4RB1 - chains A and B of the 3 polymer chains in the assembly; structure by X-ray diffraction, 2.75 A resolution.

== Chain A (and B) ==
Protein: DNA-binding transcriptional dual regulator of siderophore biosynthesis and transport(Fur family)
From: Magnetospirillum gryphiswaldense
Notes: chain B of this document is another copy of the same molecule, construct and numbering; everything in this record applies to it too
Reference sequence: V6F4Q0 (V6F4Q0_9PROT); residues 1-143 here = UniProt positions 1-143
Amino-acid sequence (145 residues; numbered -1 to 143; the number before each row is that of its first residue; numbers below 1 keep their minus sign (Gly-1 is residue -1)):
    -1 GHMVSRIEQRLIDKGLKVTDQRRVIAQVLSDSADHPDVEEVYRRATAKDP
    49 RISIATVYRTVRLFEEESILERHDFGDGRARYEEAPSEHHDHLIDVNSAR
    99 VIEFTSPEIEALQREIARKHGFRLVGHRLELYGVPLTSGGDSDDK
Disordered / not traced: -1 to 1, 134-143 (chain B: -1, 49, 96, 134-143)
Construct notes: expression tag (-1 to 0); engineered mutation Leu9 (Cys in V6F4Q0), Leu14 (Met in V6F4Q0), Val16 (Met in V6F4Q0)
Bound ions: Mn2+ site 1: His33, Glu81, His88, His90, Glu101; Mn2+ site 2: His87, Asp89, Glu108, His125
What the authors report for this chain:
  - binding site for the 25-nt DNA strand: Lys15, Tyr56, Arg57
  - mutagenesis - H33A/H90A, E108A/H125A: decreased binding to Mn2+
  - mutagenesis - H33A/H90A, E108A/H125A: decreased binding to manganese ions

== How chain A and chain B interact ==
Residue-residue contacts (42; chain A residue first):
  Asp72(A) with Asp72(B)
  Ile100(A) with His118(B)
  Phe102(A) with Ile114(B), hydrophobic
  Glu106(A) with Leu110(B)
  Ile107(A) with Leu110(B), hydrophobic; Ile114(B), hydrophobic
  Leu110(A) with Leu110(B), hydrophobic
  Gln111(A) with Leu127(B); Leu129(B)
  Ile114(A) with Ser104(B); Leu129(B), hydrophobic
  Gly119(A) with Pro133(B)
  Phe120(A) with Val132(B); Pro133(B), hydrophobic
  Arg121(A) with Gly131(B); Val132(B), hydrogen bond (backbone-backbone)
  Leu122(A) with Tyr130(B)
  Val123(A) with Tyr130(B), hydrogen bond (backbone-backbone); Gly131(B)
  Gly124(A) with Leu129(B); Tyr130(B), hydrogen bond (backbone-backbone)
  His125(A) with Glu128(B)
  Arg126(A) with Arg126(B); Leu127(B); Glu128(B), salt bridge
  Leu127(A) with Gln111(B); Arg126(B); Leu127(B), hydrophobic
  Glu128(A) with His125(B); Arg126(B), hydrogen bond (backbone-backbone)
  Leu129(A) with Gln111(B); Gly124(B); His125(B)
  Tyr130(A) with Leu122(B); Val123(B), hydrogen bond (backbone-backbone); Gly124(B), hydrogen bond (backbone-backbone); His125(B)
  Gly131(A) with Arg121(B)
  Val132(A) with Phe120(B); Arg121(B), hydrogen bond (backbone-backbone); Val123(B), hydrophobic
  Pro133(A) with Gly119(B)
Interface residues without a listed pair, chain A (26 interface residues in all): Leu91, Val94, Ser104
Interface residues without a listed pair, chain B (26 interface residues in all): Val94, Phe102, Glu106, Ile107, Ala115

== Summary ==
Chain A and chain B each contribute 26 residues to their interface; the contacts include 7 hydrogen bonds and
1 salt bridge. Among the polar pairs are Arg126(A)-Glu128(B), Arg121(A)-Val132(B) and Val123(A)-Tyr130(B).
From the paper: a binding site for the 25-nt DNA strand at Lys15(A), Tyr56(A) and Arg57(A); H33A/H90A and
E108A/H125A of chain A reduce binding to Mn2+.
Both chains are DNA-binding transcriptional dual regulator of siderophore biosynthesis and transport(Fur
family) (Magnetospirillum gryphiswaldense). Entry 4RB1 (Crystal structure of Magnetospirillum gryphiswaldense
MSR-1 Fur-Mn2+-E. coli Fur box) was determined by X-ray diffraction (same publication as 4RAY, 4RAZ, 4RB0 and
4RB2).
